Entry 6T89 (X-ray diffraction, 2.00 A resolution); this record covers chains L and H of the 3 polymer chains in the assembly.

# Chain L
Name: Prothrombin
Organism: Homo sapiens
Notes: EC 3.4.21.5
Reference sequence: P00734 (THRB_HUMAN); the construct lacks a stretch of the UniProt sequence, so the offset changes along the chain: -4 to 0 = UniProt 328-332; 1-14 = UniProt 336-349; 15-17 = UniProt 361-363
Amino-acid sequence (36 residues; row label = number of the first residue in the row; a row labelled like 14A-14K holds insertion residues (14A, then the next letters in order); numbers below 1 keep their minus sign (Thr-4 is residue -4)):
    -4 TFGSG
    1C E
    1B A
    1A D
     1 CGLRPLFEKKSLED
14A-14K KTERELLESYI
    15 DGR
Unresolved in the structure: -4 to 0, 15-17
UniProt features mapped onto this chain:
  - site: Arg17 (Cleavage)

# Chain H
Name: Prothrombin
Organism: Homo sapiens
Notes: EC 3.4.21.5
Reference sequence: P00734 (THRB_HUMAN); the construct lacks a stretch of the UniProt sequence and is renumbered around it, so the offset changes along the chain: 16-36 = UniProt 364-384; 37-60 = UniProt 386-409; 61-77 = UniProt 419-435; 78-97 = UniProt 437-456; 7 more segments
Amino-acid sequence (259 residues; numbered 16 to 247 plus 30 insertion-coded residues; 3 numbers in that range are skipped by the numbering (no residue carries them; nothing is unmodelled there); the number before each row is that of its first residue; a row labelled like 60A-60I holds insertion residues (60A, then the next letters in order)):
    16 IVEGSDAEIGMSPWQVMLFRK
   36A S
    37 PQELLCGASLISDRWVLTAAHCLL
60A-60I YPPWDKNFT
    61 ENDLLVRIGKHSRTRYE
   77A R
    78 NIEKISMLEKIYIHPRYNWR
   97A E
    98 NLDRDIALMKLKKPVAFSDYIHPVCLPDRETA
129A-129C ASL
   130 LQAGYKGRVTGWGNLKET
147A-147G WTANVGK
   150 GQPSVLQVVNLPIVERPVCKDSTRIRITDNMFCAG
  184A Y
   185 KP
186A-186D DEGK
   187 RGDACEGDSGGPFVMKSP
204A-204B FN
   205 NRWYQMGIVSWGE
   219 GCD
  221A R
   222 DGKYGFYTHVFRLKKWIQKVIDQFGE
Unresolved in the structure: 147A-147G, 246-247
Disulfides: Cys42-Cys58, Cys168-Cys182, Cys191-Cys220
Covalent attachments: N-acetylglucosamine (NAG) linked to Asn60G
Ion coordination: Na+ site 1: Lys169, Thr172, Phe204A; Na+ site 2: Arg221A, Lys224
Ligand contacts: MUQ (4-[(2S)-3-(3-carbamimidoylphenyl)-2-[[3-(4-methoxy-2-oxidanyl-phenyl)phenyl]sulfonylamino]propanoyl]-N-methyl-piperazine-1-carboxamide): His57, Tyr60A, Trp60D, Lys60F, Glu97A, Asn98, Leu99, Ile174, Asp189, Ala190, Cys191, Glu192, Ser195, Val213, Ser214, Trp215, Gly216, Glu217, Gly219, Cys220, Gly226
UniProt features mapped onto this chain:
  - region: Ala183 to Val200 (High affinity receptor-binding region which is also known as the TP508 peptide)
  - active site (Charge relay system): His57, Asp102, Ser195
  - glycosylation: Asn60G (N-linked (GlcNAc...) (complex) asparagine)

# How chain L and chain H interact
Disulfides between the chains: Cys1(L)-Cys122(H)
Pairs across the interface (58):
  Cys1(L) - Pro120(H)
  Cys1(L) - Val121(H)
  Cys1(L) - Cys122(H)  disulfide
  Cys1(L) - Arg206(H)  hydrogen bond (backbone-side chain)
  Asp1A(L) - His119(H)  hydrogen bond (backbone-side chain)
  Asp1A(L) - Arg206(H)
  Ala1B(L) - Arg206(H)  hydrogen bond (backbone-side chain)
  Gly2(L) - Trp29(H)
  Gly2(L) - Pro120(H)  hydrogen bond (backbone-backbone)
  Gly2(L) - Cys122(H)
  Gly2(L) - Arg206(H)
  Gly2(L) - Trp207(H)  hydrogen bond (backbone-backbone)
  Leu3(L) - His119(H)  hydrogen bond (backbone-side chain)
  Leu3(L) - Asn205(H)
  Leu3(L) - Arg206(H)
  Arg4(L) - Gly25(H)
  Arg4(L) - Met26(H)  hydrogen bond (side chain-backbone)
  Arg4(L) - Pro28(H)
  Arg4(L) - Trp29(H)
  Arg4(L) - Arg137(H)
  Arg4(L) - Trp207(H)
  Pro5(L) - Ser115(H)
  Pro5(L) - Asp116(H)
  Pro5(L) - His119(H)
  Leu6(L) - Ile24(H)
  Leu6(L) - Asp116(H)
  Phe7(L) - Glu23(H)
  Phe7(L) - Ile24(H)
  Phe7(L) - Gly25(H)
  Phe7(L) - Met26(H)  hydrophobic
  Glu8(L) - Lys202(H)  salt bridge
  Glu8(L) - Asn205(H)
  Glu8(L) - Trp207(H)  hydrogen bond
  Asp14(L) - Glu23(H)
  Asp14(L) - Met26(H)
  Asp14(L) - Arg137(H)  salt bridge
  Asp14(L) - Trp207(H)
  Lys14A(L) - Glu23(H)  hydrogen bond (backbone-side chain)
  Thr14B(L) - Arg137(H)  hydrogen bond
  Thr14B(L) - Asn159(H)  hydrogen bond
  Glu14C(L) - Arg137(H)
  Glu14C(L) - Lys202(H)  salt bridge
  Glu14E(L) - Lys135(H)  salt bridge
  Glu14E(L) - Asn159(H)  hydrogen bond
  Glu14E(L) - Tyr184A(H)  hydrogen bond
  Leu14F(L) - Lys135(H)
  Leu14F(L) - Gly136(H)
  Leu14F(L) - Asn159(H)
  Leu14F(L) - Trp207(H)  hydrophobic
  Ser14I(L) - Gly133(H)
  Ser14I(L) - Tyr134(H)
  Ser14I(L) - Lys135(H)  hydrogen bond (side chain-backbone)
  Tyr14J(L) - Tyr134(H)  hydrophobic
  Tyr14J(L) - Lys135(H)  hydrogen bond (side chain-backbone)
  Tyr14J(L) - Met201(H)
  Tyr14J(L) - Lys202(H)
  Tyr14J(L) - Pro204(H)
  Ile14K(L) - Tyr134(H)
Interface residues without a listed pair, chain L (20 interface residues in all): Glu1C
Interface residues without a listed pair, chain H (26 interface residues in all): Tyr117

# Summary
Chain L and chain H form an interface of 20 and 26 residues respectively, with 1 disulfide bond, 15 hydrogen
bonds and 4 salt bridges. Among the polar pairs are Glu8(L)-Lys202(H), Glu14E(L)-Lys135(H) and
Asp14(L)-Arg137(H). Bound to chain H: compound MUQ. Covalently linked N-acetylglucosamine: at Asn60G(H).
Chain L is Prothrombin and chain H is Prothrombin, both from Homo sapiens; the structure, Thrombin in complex
with
(S)-N-(tert-butyl)-4-(3-(3-carbamimidoylphenyl)-2-((2',4'-dimethoxy-[1,1'-biphenyl])-3-sulfonamido)propanoyl)piperazine-1-carboxamide
(MI-498), was determined by X-ray diffraction, deposited together with 6T9T, 6T9U and 6T9V.
